8K9E - chains B and D of the 8 polymer chains in the assembly; structure by electron microscopy, 3.33 A resolution.

== Chain B ==
Molecule: Fe-S-cluster-containing hydrogenase components 1-like protein
From: Chloroflexus aurantiacus (strain ATCC 29366 / DSM 635 / J-10-fl)
UniProtKB: A9WEV3 (A9WEV3_CHLAA); numbering as in UniProt (aligned over 1-1029)
Chain sequence (1029 residues; row label = number of the first residue in the row):
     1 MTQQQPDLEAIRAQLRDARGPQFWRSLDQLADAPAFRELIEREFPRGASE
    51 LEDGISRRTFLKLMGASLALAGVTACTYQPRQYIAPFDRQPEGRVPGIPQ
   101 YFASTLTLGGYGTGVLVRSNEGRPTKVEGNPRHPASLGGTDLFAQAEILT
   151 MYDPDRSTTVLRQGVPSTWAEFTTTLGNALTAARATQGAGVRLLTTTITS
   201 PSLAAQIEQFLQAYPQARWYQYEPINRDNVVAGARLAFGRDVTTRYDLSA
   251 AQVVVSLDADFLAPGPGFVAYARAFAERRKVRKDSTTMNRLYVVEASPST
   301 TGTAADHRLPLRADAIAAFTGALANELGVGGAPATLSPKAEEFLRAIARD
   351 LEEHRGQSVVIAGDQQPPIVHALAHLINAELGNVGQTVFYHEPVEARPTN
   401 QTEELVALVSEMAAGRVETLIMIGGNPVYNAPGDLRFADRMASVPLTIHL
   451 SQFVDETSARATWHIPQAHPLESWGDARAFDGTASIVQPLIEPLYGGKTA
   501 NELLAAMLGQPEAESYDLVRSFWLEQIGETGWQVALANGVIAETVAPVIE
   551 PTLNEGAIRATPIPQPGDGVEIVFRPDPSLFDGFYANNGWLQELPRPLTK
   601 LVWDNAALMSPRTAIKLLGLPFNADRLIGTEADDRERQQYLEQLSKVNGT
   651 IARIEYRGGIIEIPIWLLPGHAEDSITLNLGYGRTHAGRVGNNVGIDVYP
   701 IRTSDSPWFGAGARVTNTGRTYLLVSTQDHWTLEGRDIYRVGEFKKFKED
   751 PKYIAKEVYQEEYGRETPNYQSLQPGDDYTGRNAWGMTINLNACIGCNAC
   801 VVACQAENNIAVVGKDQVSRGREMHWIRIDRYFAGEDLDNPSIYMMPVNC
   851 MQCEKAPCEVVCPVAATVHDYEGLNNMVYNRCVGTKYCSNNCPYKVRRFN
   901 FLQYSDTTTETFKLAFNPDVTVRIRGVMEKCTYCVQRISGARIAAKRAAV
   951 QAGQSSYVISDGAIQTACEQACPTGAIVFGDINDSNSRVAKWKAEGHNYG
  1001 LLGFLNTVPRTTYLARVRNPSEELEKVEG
Disordered / not traced: 1-75, 1027-1029
Ion coordination: 4Fe-4S cluster Fe site 1: Cys794, Cys797, Cys800, Cys972; 4Fe-4S cluster Fe site 2: Cys804, Cys931, Cys934, Cys968; 4Fe-4S cluster Fe site 3: Cys850, Cys853, Cys858, Cys892; 3Fe-4S cluster Fe: Cys862, Cys882, Cys888
Small-molecule neighbours:
  - 3Fe-4S cluster (F3S): Val861, Cys862, Pro863, Val864, Ala866, Thr867, Met877, Cys882, Val883, Gly884, Thr885, Lys886, Tyr887, Cys888, Arg897, Phe899, Met928
  - heme c (HEC), molecule 1: Tyr78, Ala865, Val868, Val878, Asn880, Arg881
  - heme c (HEC), molecule 2: Arg942, Ile943, Lys946
  - 4Fe-4S cluster (SF4), molecule 1: Met787, Cys804, Asn808, Trp826, Ile827, Asn849, Cys931, Thr932, Tyr933, Cys934, Thr966, Ala967, Cys968
  - 4Fe-4S cluster (SF4), molecule 2: Cys794, Ile795, Gly796, Cys797, Asn798, Ala799, Cys800, Ile829, Pro847, Cys972, Pro973, Thr974, Ile977
  - 4Fe-4S cluster (SF4), molecule 3: Cys850, Met851, Gln852, Cys853, Ala856, Pro857, Cys858, Asn875, Cys892, Pro893, Tyr894, Val896, Arg897, Lys930
From the paper describing this entry:
  - post-translational modification sites: Cys76

== Chain D ==
Molecule: Quinol:cytochrome c oxidoreductase membrane protein
From: Chloroflexus aurantiacus (strain ATCC 29366 / DSM 635 / J-10-fl)
UniProtKB: A9WEV5 (A9WEV5_CHLAA); residue numbers follow UniProt; this construct covers 1-179
Chain sequence (179 residues; each row starts with the number of its first residue):
     1 MRNDVYGVMAEFPTPEALIEATRKAKAAGYTKMDAFSPFPIEEVIEEIAH
    51 GDTGVPRLVLLFGLIGAASGFILQYIGNLVDYPLNVGGRPLDITNWPAMI
   101 PITFESGILLASFAAAIGMIVLNGLPSPYHPVFNVPRFQYASQDAFFLCI
   151 EATDPLFDRSRTSQFLRSLNPMQVSEVAY
Disordered / not traced: 1-4
Small-molecule neighbours: JM9 (1,3-bis(13-methyltetradecanoyloxy)propan-2-yl pentadecanoate): Pro56, Val59, Leu60, Gly63, Ala67, Phe104, Gly107, Ile108

== How chain B and chain D interact ==
Contacting residue pairs - 16 pairs, chain B then chain D:
  Gln774(B) with Arg89(D); Pro90(D)
  Pro775(B) with Gly88(D); Pro90(D)
  Gly776(B) with Gly88(D), hydrogen bond (backbone-backbone)
  Tyr779(B) with Asn85(D), hydrogen bond
  Lys855(B) with Gly87(D)
  Ala856(B) with Gly87(D)
  Glu859(B) with Asn85(D); Val86(D); Gly87(D), hydrogen bond (side chain-backbone)
  Val860(B) with Gly87(D); Arg89(D)
  Val868(B) with Asn85(D); Val86(D), hydrophobic
  His869(B) with Asn85(D), hydrogen bond (backbone-backbone)
Interface residues without a listed pair, chain B (12 interface residues in all): Glu854, Thr867
Interface residues without a listed pair, chain D (7 interface residues in all): Leu84

== Overview ==
12 residues of chain B face 7 of chain D across their interface; the contacts include 4 hydrogen bonds. Polar
pairs include Tyr779(B)-Asn85(D), Glu859(B)-Gly87(D) and Gly776(B)-Gly88(D). Bound to chain B: heme c, 3
copies of 4Fe-4S cluster and 3Fe-4S cluster. Chain D binds compound JM9. The paper reports a modification site
at Cys76(B).
Chain B is Fe-S-cluster-containing hydrogenase components 1-like protein and chain D is Quinol:cytochrome c
oxidoreductase membrane protein, both from Chloroflexus aurantiacus (strain ATCC 29366 / DSM 635 / J-10-fl);
the structure, Cryo-EM structure of the photosynthetic alternative complex III from Chloroflexus aurantiacus
at 3.3 angstrom, was determined by electron microscopy together with 8K9F and 8X2J from the same study.
